8QKU - chains C and I of the 20 polymer chains in the assembly; structure by electron microscopy, 3.80 A resolution.

# Chain C
Molecule: Histone H4
Organism: Saccharomyces cerevisiae S288C
UniProt: P02309 (H4_YEAST); residues 0-102 here correspond to UniProt positions 1-103 (UniProt number = residue number + 1)
Sequence (103 residues; each row starts with the number of its first residue; numbering starts at 0):
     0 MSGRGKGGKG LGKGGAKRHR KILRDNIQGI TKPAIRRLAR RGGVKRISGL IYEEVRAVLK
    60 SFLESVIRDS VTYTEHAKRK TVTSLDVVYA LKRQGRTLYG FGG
Disordered / not traced: 0-20
Swiss-Prot annotation at these positions:
  - DNA-binding region: Lys16 to Lys20
  - modified residue: Lys5 (N6-acetyl-N6-methyllysine), Lys8 (N6-acetyllysine), Lys12 (N6-acetyl-N6-methyllysine), Lys16 (N6-acetyllysine), Lys31 (N6-succinyllysine), Arg55 (Omega-N-methylarginine), Ser60 (Phosphoserine), Ser64 (Phosphoserine), Lys77 (N6-succinyllysine), Lys79 (N6-acetyllysine), Lys91 (N6-glutaryllysine)

# Chain I
Molecule: 177-nt DNA strand
Sequence (177 nucleotides; numbered -96 to 80; the number before each row is that of its first residue; numbers below 1 keep their minus sign (DG-96 is residue -96)):
   -96 GCATTAATGC ATCCGCGGCC GCCCTGGAGA ATCCCGGTGC CGAGGCCGCT CAATTGGTCG
   -36 TAGACAGCTC TAGCACCGCT TAAACGCACG TACGCGCTGT CCCCCGCGTT TTAACCGCCA
    24 AGGGGATTAC TCCCTAGTCT CCAGGCACGT GTCAGATATA TACATCCTGT GCATGTA

# How chain C and chain I interact
Residue-residue contacts (12):
  Arg35(C) - DC8(I)  salt bridge to the phosphate
  Lys44(C) - DC8(I)  phosphate contact
  Arg45(C) - DC7(I)  hydrogen bond to the sugar
  Arg45(C) - DC8(I)  phosphate contact
  Ile46(C) - DC7(I)  sugar contact
  Ile46(C) - DC8(I)  hydrogen bond to the phosphate
  Ser47(C) - DC7(I)  phosphate contact
  Gly48(C) - DC7(I)  hydrogen bond to the phosphate
  Arg78(C) - DA29(I)  phosphate contact
  Lys79(C) - DG28(I)  sugar contact
  Lys79(C) - DA29(I)  hydrogen bond to the phosphate
  Thr80(C) - DA29(I)  phosphate contact
Other interface residues (no listed pair), chain C (11 interface residues in all): Arg39, Lys77

# Overview
11 residues of chain C and 4 residues of chain I are in contact; the contacts include 4 hydrogen bonds and 1
salt bridge. Among the polar pairs are Arg45(C)-DC7(I), Ile46(C)-DC8(I) and Gly48(C)-DC7(I). From UniProt: a
DNA-binding region on chain C.
Here chain C is Histone H4 (Saccharomyces cerevisiae S288C) and chain I is a 177-nt DNA strand. Entry 8QKU
(SWR1-nucleosome complex in configuration 1) was determined by electron microscopy together with 8QKV from the
same study.
